Entry 2VJ2 (X-ray diffraction, 2.50 A resolution); this record covers chain A.

# Chain A
Protein: Jagged-1
Source organism: Homo sapiens
Notes: fragment: dsl domain and egfs1-3, residues 185-335
UniProtKB: P78504 (JAG1_HUMAN); residue numbers follow UniProt; this construct covers 185-335
Chain sequence (169 residues; each row starts with the number of its first residue):
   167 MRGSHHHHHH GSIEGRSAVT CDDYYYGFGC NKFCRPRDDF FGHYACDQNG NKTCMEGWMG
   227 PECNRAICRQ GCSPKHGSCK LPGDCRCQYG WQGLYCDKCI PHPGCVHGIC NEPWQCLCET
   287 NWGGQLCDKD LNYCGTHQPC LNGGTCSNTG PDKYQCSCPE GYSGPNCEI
Disordered / not traced: 167-186
UniProt features mapped onto this chain:
  - region: Phe199 to Phe207 (Important for interaction with NOTCH1)
  - glycosylation: Asn217 (N-linked (GlcNAc...) asparagine)
Disulfides: Cys187-Cys196, Cys200-Cys212, Cys220-Cys229, Cys234-Cys245, Cys238-Cys251, Cys253-Cys262, Cys265-Cys276, Cys271-Cys282, Cys284-Cys293, Cys300-Cys312, Cys306-Cys322, Cys324-Cys333
From the paper describing this entry:
  - mutagenesis - F207A: abolished binding to N-111-13
  - mutagenesis - N215A: unchanged binding to N-111-13
  - disease-associated variants - R203K:  in response to extrahepatic biliary atresia (citing earlier work)
  - disease-associated variants - R252G: decreased binding to Alagille syndrome (proposed by the authors, not directly observed)
  - disease-associated variants - R203K: decreased signaling (proposed by the authors, not directly observed)

# In short
The paper reports that F207A abolishes binding to N-111-13; R252G reduces binding to Alagille syndrome; 4
substitutions were tested in all.
Chain A is Jagged-1 (Homo sapiens); the structure, Human Jagged-1, domains DSL and EGFs1-3, was determined by
X-ray diffraction (same publication as 2VJ3).
